PDB entry 3L5W | X-ray diffraction, 2.00 A resolution | chains L and H of the 3 polymer chains in the assembly

[Chain L]
Protein: C836 light chain
From: Mus musculus, Homo sapiens
Notes: fragment: chimeric molecule of mouse variable domain and human constant domain
Sequence (214 residues; each row starts with the number of its first residue):
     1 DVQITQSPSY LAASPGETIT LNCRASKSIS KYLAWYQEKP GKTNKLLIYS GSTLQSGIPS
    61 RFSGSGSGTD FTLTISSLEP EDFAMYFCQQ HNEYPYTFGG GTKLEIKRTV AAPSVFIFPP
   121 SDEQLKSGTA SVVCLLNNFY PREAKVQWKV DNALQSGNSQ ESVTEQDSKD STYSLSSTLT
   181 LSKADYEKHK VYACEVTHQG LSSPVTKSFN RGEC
Disordered / not traced: 214
Disulfide bonds: C23-C88, C134-C194

[Chain H]
Protein: C836 heavy chain
From: Mus musculus, Homo sapiens
Notes: fragment: chimeric molecule of mouse variable domain and human constant domain
Sequence (230 residues; each row starts with the number of its first residue):
     1 QVTLKESGPG ILQPSQTLSL TCSFSGFSLS TYGMGVGWIR QPSGKGLEWL AHIWWDDVKR
    61 YNPALKSRLT ISKDTSGSQV FLKIASVDTS DTATYYCARM GSDYDVWFDY WGQGTLVTVS
   121 AASTKGPSVF PLAPSSKSTS GGTAALGCLV KDYFPEPVTV SWNSGALTSG VHTFPAVLQS
   181 SGLYSLSSVV TVPSSSLGTQ TYICNVNHKP SNTKVDKKVE PKSCHHHHHH
Disordered / not traced: 224-230
Disulfide bonds: C22-C97, C148-C204

[Chain L / chain H interface]
Residue-residue contacts (77; chain L residue first):
  Y36(L) with W107(H); F108(H), hydrogen bond (side chain-backbone); W111(H)
  G41(L) with Q113(H)
  K42(L) with Q113(H), hydrogen bond (backbone-side chain)
  T43(L) with W111(H); G112(H); Q113(H)
  N44(L) with W111(H)
  L46(L) with W107(H), hydrophobic; F108(H)
  Y49(L) with W107(H), hydrophobic
  Q55(L) with D109(H)
  F87(L) with L47(H), hydrophobic
  Q89(L) with V106(H); W107(H); F108(H)
  H91(L) with D105(H), salt bridge; V106(H); W107(H)
  Y94(L) with W49(H), hydrophobic; R60(H); Y61(H), hydrogen bond (side chain-backbone); P63(H)
  P95(L) with W49(H), hydrophobic; P63(H)
  Y96(L) with W49(H); H52(H); V106(H)
  F98(L) with I39(H), hydrophobic; L47(H); W49(H); W111(H), hydrophobic
  F116(L) with K137(H); S138(H); T139(H); S140(H); A145(H), hydrophobic
  I117(L) with K137(H), hydrogen bond (backbone-backbone)
  F118(L) with L132(H); A133(H); S138(H); A145(H); L146(H), hydrophobic
  P120(L) with S223(H)
  S121(L) with F130(H); P131(H)
  E123(L) with V129(H); F130(H); K217(H), salt bridge
  Q124(L) with F130(H); K151(H)
  S131(L) with L149(H); K151(H)
  V133(L) with L132(H), hydrophobic
  L135(L) with A145(H), hydrophobic; F174(H), hydrophobic; V189(H), hydrophobic
  N137(L) with H172(H); T191(H)
  N138(L) with H172(H), hydrogen bond
  Q160(L) with V177(H); L178(H), hydrogen bond (side chain-backbone); Q179(H)
  E161(L) with V177(H)
  S162(L) with F174(H); P175(H), hydrogen bond (side chain-backbone)
  V163(L) with P175(H)
  T164(L) with F174(H)
  S174(L) with H172(H), hydrogen bond; F174(H)
  L175(L) with F174(H)
  S176(L) with F174(H); S187(H)
  T206(L) with K137(H)
  K207(L) with K137(H)
  S208(L) with K137(H)
Other interface residues (no listed pair), chain L (46 interface residues in all): Y32, A34, E38, V115, P119, D122, T129, D167
Other interface residues (no listed pair), chain H (45 interface residues in all): Q41, E48, N62, T143, A144, T173

[In short]
46 residues of chain L and 45 residues of chain H are in contact, with 8 hydrogen bonds and 2 salt bridges.
Among the polar pairs are H91(L)-D105(H), E123(L)-K217(H) and Y36(L)-F108(H).
Chain L is C836 light chain and chain H is C836 heavy chain, both from Mus musculus, Homo sapiens; the
structure, Crystal structure of the complex between IL-13 and C836 FAB, was determined by X-ray diffraction.
